PDB entry 7OGP | electron microscopy, 3.30 A resolution | chains C and E of the 5 polymer chains in the assembly

[Chain C]
Protein: DNA-directed RNA polymerase
From: Pseudomonas phage phiKZ
Notes: EC 2.7.7.6
Sequence (700 residues; each row starts with the number of its first residue):
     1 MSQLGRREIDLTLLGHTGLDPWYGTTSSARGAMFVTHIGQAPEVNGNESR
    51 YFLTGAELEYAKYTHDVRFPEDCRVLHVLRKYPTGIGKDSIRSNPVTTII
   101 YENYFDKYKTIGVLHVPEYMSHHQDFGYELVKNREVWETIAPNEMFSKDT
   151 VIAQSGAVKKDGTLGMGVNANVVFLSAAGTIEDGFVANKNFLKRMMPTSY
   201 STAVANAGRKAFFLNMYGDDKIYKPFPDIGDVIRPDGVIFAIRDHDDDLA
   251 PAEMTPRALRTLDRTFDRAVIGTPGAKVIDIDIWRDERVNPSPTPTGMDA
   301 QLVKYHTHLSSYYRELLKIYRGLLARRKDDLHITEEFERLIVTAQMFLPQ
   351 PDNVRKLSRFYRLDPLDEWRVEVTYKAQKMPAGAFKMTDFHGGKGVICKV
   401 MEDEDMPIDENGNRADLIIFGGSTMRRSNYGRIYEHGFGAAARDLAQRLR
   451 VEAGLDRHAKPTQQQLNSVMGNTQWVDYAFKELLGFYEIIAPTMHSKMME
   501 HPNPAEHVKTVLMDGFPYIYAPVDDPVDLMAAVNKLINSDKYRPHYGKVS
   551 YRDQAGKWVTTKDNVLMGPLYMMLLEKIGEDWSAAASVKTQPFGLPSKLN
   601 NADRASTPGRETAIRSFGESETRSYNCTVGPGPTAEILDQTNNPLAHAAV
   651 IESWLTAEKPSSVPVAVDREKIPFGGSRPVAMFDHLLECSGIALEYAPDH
Unresolved in the structure: 1, 593-596, 699-700

[Chain E]
Protein: PHIKZ123
From: Pseudomonas phage phiKZ
UniProt: Q8SD39 (Q8SD39_BPDPK); numbering as in UniProt (aligned over 1-543)
Sequence (543 residues; each row starts with the number of its first residue):
     1 MPDPFLIEKIRENTPCMNPTLANGITVEHTMTRDPNTGVNMTRRYIDSLF
    51 DISSVLFPDGFKYEGNRACTPLKHFEEITREYNAKRIANIAPTDMYMIDL
   101 MFSYKGEMLYPRPMLLPAFKRGNMVTINGAKYIGSPVLTDVGFSVLNDSI
   151 FIPFRRTKLTFKQTDHHYMCNGQRKIMYVIWSQIHNEMAKRTKRDLGNRP
   201 HIESCLAHYFFCQFGVTQTFKQWANVDVKCGLLSDFPEEEYPREKWNIYS
   251 SATLKGKHPTGEMVLVIPRHQESIFATRLIAGFWYVVDAFPMRFTRPEYV
   301 DSTNLWRVILGHMVFGDFEHQGKVEENIDSHLHSFCNSLDEMTIEELKTV
   351 GVNVSTIWELLYEIMTSLAHHLYATDIDETSMYGKRLTVLHYLMSEFNYA
   401 VSMFGYMFQSRRDREWTVQELNEGLKRSFKLQTAIKRLTVDHGELDTMSN
   451 PNSSMLIKGTSILVTQDRAKTAKAHNKSLINDSSRIIHASIAEVGQYKNQ
   501 PKNNPDGRGRLNMYTKVGPTGLVERREEVREIIDNAQLMFRAK
Unresolved in the structure: 1, 168-321, 472-482
Construct notes: variant Gly197 (Asp in Q8SD39)

[Chain C / chain E interface]
Pairs across the interface (129; chain C residue first):
  Leu11(C) with Tyr514(E)
  Thr12(C) with Asn512(E), hydrogen bond (backbone-side chain); Tyr514(E); Arg526(E), hydrogen bond; Val529(E)
  Leu13(C) with Ala492(E); Tyr497(E)
  Leu14(C) with Tyr497(E)
  Gly15(C) with Gln496(E); Asn512(E)
  His16(C) with Leu456(E), hydrogen bond (side chain-backbone); Ile457(E); Ser461(E); Gln496(E); Asn499(E)
  Thr17(C) with Lys498(E)
  Tyr23(C) with Lys498(E), hydrogen bond (backbone-side chain)
  Ser28(C) with Gln500(E)
  Ala32(C) with Gln500(E)
  Val35(C) with Lys498(E); Asn499(E)
  Ile38(C) with Ile457(E)
  Gly39(C) with Asn450(E); Pro451(E); Ile457(E); Lys458(E), hydrogen bond (backbone-side chain)
  Ala41(C) with Pro451(E); Asn452(E)
  Pro42(C) with Pro451(E)
  Gly55(C) with Thr14(E)
  Leu58(C) with Ile10(E), hydrophobic; Arg11(E)
  Glu59(C) with Arg11(E), salt bridge; Pro15(E); Cys16(E); Met17(E), hydrogen bond (side chain-backbone); Leu456(E); Tyr514(E)
  Tyr60(C) with Met17(E), hydrophobic; Leu456(E), hydrophobic; Ile457(E), hydrophobic
  Lys62(C) with Arg11(E)
  Tyr63(C) with Ala22(E); Asn23(E); Met455(E); Leu456(E), hydrophobic
  Thr64(C) with Arg121(E), hydrogen bond (backbone-side chain); Ser453(E); Ser454(E); Met455(E)
  His65(C) with Met448(E); Ser453(E), hydrogen bond (backbone-backbone); Met455(E)
  Asp66(C) with Arg121(E), salt bridge
  Arg68(C) with Arg121(E)
  Lys107(C) with Asn36(E), hydrogen bond (side chain-backbone)
  Tyr108(C) with Asn36(E); Thr37(E); Gly38(E)
  Ser121(C) with Lys131(E), hydrogen bond (backbone-side chain)
  His122(C) with Lys131(E); Met448(E); Asn450(E); Asn452(E)
  His123(C) with Ser449(E); Asn450(E); Pro451(E)
  Phe126(C) with Pro451(E), hydrophobic
  Tyr128(C) with Asn452(E); Ser453(E)
  Ser155(C) with Ser453(E)
  Trp284(C) with Ile90(E), hydrophobic
  Tyr320(C) with Thr70(E); Pro71(E)
  Ile333(C) with Arg33(E); Pro71(E)
  Glu335(C) with Met31(E); Arg33(E), salt bridge; Asn40(E), hydrogen bond; Tyr96(E)
  Glu336(C) with Lys120(E), salt bridge
  Glu338(C) with Cys69(E); Pro71(E); His74(E), salt bridge; Met97(E)
  Arg339(C) with Ile78(E); Ala91(E); Thr93(E), hydrogen bond (side chain-backbone)
  Ile341(C) with Pro71(E), hydrophobic
  Val342(C) with Phe75(E), hydrophobic
  Gln345(C) with Pro71(E), hydrogen bond (side chain-backbone); Leu72(E); Phe75(E)
  Met346(C) with Phe75(E), hydrophobic; Ile78(E), hydrophobic; Ile90(E), hydrophobic
  Gln350(C) with Phe75(E); Arg86(E), hydrogen bond
  Val354(C) with Arg86(E)
  Arg355(C) with Ala84(E), hydrogen bond (side chain-backbone); Arg86(E), hydrogen bond (backbone-side chain)
  Lys356(C) with Arg86(E)
  Leu357(C) with Phe75(E), hydrophobic; Thr79(E); Arg86(E); Ala88(E), hydrophobic
  Ser358(C) with Arg86(E), hydrogen bond (backbone-backbone); Ile87(E); Ala88(E), hydrogen bond (backbone-backbone)
  Arg359(C) with Ala88(E); Ile90(E)
  Phe360(C) with Ile87(E), hydrophobic; Ala88(E), hydrogen bond (backbone-backbone); Asn89(E); Ile90(E), hydrogen bond (backbone-backbone)
  Tyr361(C) with Ile90(E)
  Arg362(C) with Asn89(E); Asn128(E), hydrogen bond (side chain-backbone)
  Met494(C) with Leu6(E), hydrophobic
  Lys497(C) with Lys9(E); Glu12(E), salt bridge
  His501(C) with Asp3(E), salt bridge; Phe5(E)
  Glu506(C) with Asp3(E)
  His507(C) with Asp3(E), salt bridge
  Thr510(C) with Asp3(E), hydrogen bond
  Tyr518(C) with Pro2(E), hydrophobic; Leu6(E)
  Tyr520(C) with Ile10(E), hydrophobic
Interface residues without a listed pair, chain C (78 interface residues in all): Glu8, Ile9, Gly31, Thr36, Gln40, Glu43, Leu53, Thr54, Ala157, Asp161, Gly162, Leu324, Thr334, Glu500, Pro502, Glu576
Interface residues without a listed pair, chain E (74 interface residues in all): Ile7, Asn13, Pro19, Pro35, Glu81, Lys85, Met95, Ala118, Met124, Ile532

[In short]
Chain C and chain E form an interface of 78 and 74 residues respectively, with 22 hydrogen bonds and 8 salt
bridges. Polar pairs include Glu59(C)-Arg11(E), Asp66(C)-Arg121(E) and Glu335(C)-Arg33(E).
Chain C is DNA-directed RNA polymerase and chain E is PHIKZ123, both from Pseudomonas phage phiKZ; the
structure, Structure of the apo-state of the bacteriophage PhiKZ non-virion RNA polymerase - class including
clamp, was determined by electron microscopy (same publication as 7OGR).
